Entry 3KF2 (X-ray diffraction, 2.50 A resolution); this record covers chains A and B of the 4 polymer chains in the assembly.

Chain A (and B):
Molecule: Polyprotein
Source organism: Hepatitis C virus
Notes: EC 3.4.21.98; fragment: NS3 protease domain; chain B of this document is another copy of the same molecule, construct and numbering; everything in this record applies to it too
UniProtKB: B1PBR5 (B1PBR5_9HEPC); residues 1-181 here correspond to UniProt positions 149-329 (UniProt number = residue number + 148)
Chain sequence (200 residues; numbered -10 to 189; the number before each row is that of its first residue; numbers below 1 keep their minus sign (Met-10 is residue -10)):
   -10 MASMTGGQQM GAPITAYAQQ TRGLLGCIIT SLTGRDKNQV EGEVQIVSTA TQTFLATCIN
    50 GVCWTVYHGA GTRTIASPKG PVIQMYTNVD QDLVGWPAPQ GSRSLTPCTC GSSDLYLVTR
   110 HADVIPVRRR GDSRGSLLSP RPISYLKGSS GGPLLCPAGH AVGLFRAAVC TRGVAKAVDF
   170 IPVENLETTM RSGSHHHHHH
Disordered / not traced: -10 to 27, 182-189 (chain B: -10 to 0, 182-189)
Sequence notes: expression tag (-10 to 0, 182-189); engineered mutation Glu176 (Gly324 in B1PBR5)
Metal / ion sites: Zn2+: Cys97, Cys99, Cys145

Interface between chain A and chain B:
Residue-residue contacts - 14 pairs, chain A then chain B:
  Thr98(A) - Ser128(B)  hydrogen bond
  Cys99(A) - Pro115(B)  hydrophobic
  Cys99(A) - Leu127(B)  hydrophobic
  Tyr105(A) - Ala1(B)
  Tyr105(A) - Pro2(B)
  Cys145(A) - Pro2(B)
  Pro146(A) - Pro2(B)
  Pro146(A) - Ile3(B)  hydrogen bond (backbone-backbone)
  Pro146(A) - Tyr105(B)
  Ala147(A) - Ile3(B)
  Ala147(A) - Tyr105(B)  hydrophobic
  Ala147(A) - Val113(B)
  Gly148(A) - Ile3(B)
  His149(A) - Val113(B)  hydrogen bond (side chain-backbone)
Also at the interface, not in a pair above, chain A (10 interface residues in all): Val113, Leu144
Also at the interface, not in a pair above, chain B (9 interface residues in all): Thr4

In short:
10 residues of chain A face 9 of chain B across their interface, with 3 hydrogen bonds. Polar contacts include
Thr98(A)-Ser128(B), His149(A)-Val113(B) and Pro146(A)-Ile3(B). The Zn2+ site is built by Cys97(A), Cys99(A)
and Cys145(A).
Chain A and chain B are both Polyprotein (Hepatitis C virus); the structure, The HCV NS3/NS4A protease apo
structure, was determined by X-ray diffraction, deposited together with 3KEE.
